PDB entry 3BSX | X-ray diffraction, 2.32 A resolution | chains C and A

== Chain C ==
Molecule: 11-nt RNA strand
Sequence (11 nucleotides; each row starts with the number of its first residue):
     1 UUGUAAUAUU A
Disordered / not traced: 11

== Chain A ==
Protein: Pumilio homolog 1
Source organism: Homo sapiens
Notes: fragment: Pumilio-Puf domain
UniProt: Q14671 (PUM1_HUMAN); numbering as in UniProt (aligned over 828-1170)
Amino-acid sequence (343 residues; each row starts with the number of its first residue):
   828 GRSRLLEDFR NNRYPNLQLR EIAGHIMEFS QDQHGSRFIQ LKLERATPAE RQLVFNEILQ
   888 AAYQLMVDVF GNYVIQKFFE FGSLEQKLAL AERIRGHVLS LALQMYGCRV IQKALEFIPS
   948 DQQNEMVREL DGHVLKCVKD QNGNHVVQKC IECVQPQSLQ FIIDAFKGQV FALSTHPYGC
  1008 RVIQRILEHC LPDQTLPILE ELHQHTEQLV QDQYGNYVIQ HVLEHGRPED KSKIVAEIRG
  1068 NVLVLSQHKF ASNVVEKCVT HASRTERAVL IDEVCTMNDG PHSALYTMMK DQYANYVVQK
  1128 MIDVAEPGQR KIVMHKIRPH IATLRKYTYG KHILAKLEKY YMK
Disordered / not traced: 1169-1170
UniProt features mapped onto this chain:
  - region: Ser-863 to Gln-867 (Adenine-nucleotide binding in RNA target), Asn-899 to Gln-903 (Uracil-nucleotide binding in RNA target), Cys-935 to Gln-939 (Adenine-nucleotide binding in RNA target), Asn-971 to Gln-975 (Non-specific-nucleotide binding in RNA target), Cys-1007 to Gln-1011 (Adenine-nucleotide binding in RNA target), Asn-1043 to Gln-1047 (Uracil-nucleotide binding in RNA target), Ser-1079 to Glu-1083 (Guanine-nucleotide binding in RNA target), Asn-1122 to Gln-1126 (Uracil-nucleotide binding in RNA target)
  - natural variant: Thr-1033 (T1033S: In SCA47), Arg-1137 (R1137W: In SCA47), Arg-1145 (R1145W: In NEDMSF)
  - mutagenesis: Ser-863 to Gln-867 (B and inds cytosine-nucleotide in RNA target), Asn-899 to Gln-903 (Specifically binds cytosine-nucleotide in RNA target), Cys-935 to Gln-939 (Specifically binds cytosine-nucleotide in RNA target), Asn-971 to Gln-975 (Specifically binds cytosine-nucleotide in RNA target), Cys-1007 to Gln-1011 (Specifically binds cytosine-nucleotide in RNA target; Specifically binds guanine-nucleotide in RNA target), Cys-1007 (C1007N: Specifically binds uracil-nucleotide in RNA target), Asn-1043 to Gln-1047 (Specifically binds cytosine-nucleotide in RNA target), Asn-1043 to Tyr-1044 (Changes the specificity for RNA; when associated with E-1047), Gln-1047 (Q1047E: Changes the specificity for RNA; when associated with 1043-SN-1044), Ser-1079 to Glu-1083 (Specifically binds cytosine-nucleotide in RNA target), Asn-1122 to Gln-1126 (Specifically binds cytosine-nucleotide in RNA target)

== Interface between chain C and chain A ==
Contacting residue pairs - 47 pairs, chain C then chain A:
  U2(C) / Gln-1119(A)  base contact
  U2(C) / Asn-1122(A)  hydrogen bond to the base
  U2(C) / Tyr-1123(A)  hydrogen bond to the base
  U2(C) / Gln-1126(A)  hydrogen bond to the base
  U2(C) / Tyr-1156(A)  base contact
  U2(C) / His-1159(A)  stacking on the base
  G3(C) / Lys-1076(A)  sugar contact
  G3(C) / Ser-1079(A)  hydrogen bond to the base
  G3(C) / Asn-1080(A)  base contact
  G3(C) / Glu-1083(A)  hydrogen bond to the base
  G3(C) / Tyr-1120(A)  sugar contact
  G3(C) / Tyr-1123(A)  stacking on the base
  U4(C) / Gln-1040(A)  base contact
  U4(C) / Asn-1043(A)  hydrogen bond to the base
  U4(C) / Tyr-1044(A)  hydrogen bond to the base
  U4(C) / Gln-1047(A)  hydrogen bond to the base
  U4(C) / Lys-1076(A)  phosphate contact
  U4(C) / Phe-1077(A)  base contact
  U4(C) / Asn-1080(A)  hydrogen bond to the base
  A5(C) / Cys-1007(A)  base contact
  A5(C) / Arg-1008(A)  base contact
  A5(C) / Gln-1011(A)  hydrogen bond to the base
  A5(C) / Tyr-1041(A)  sugar contact
  A5(C) / Tyr-1044(A)  stacking on the base
  A6(C) / Asn-971(A)  base contact
  A6(C) / His-972(A)  base contact
  A6(C) / Gln-975(A)  hydrogen bond to the base
  A6(C) / Pro-1004(A)  sugar contact
  A6(C) / Tyr-1005(A)  sugar contact
  A6(C) / Arg-1008(A)  hydrogen bond to the base
  U7(C) / Gln-968(A)  phosphate contact
  U7(C) / Tyr-1005(A)  hydrogen bond to the phosphate
  A8(C) / Cys-935(A)  base contact
  A8(C) / Arg-936(A)  base contact
  A8(C) / Gln-939(A)  hydrogen bond to the base
  A8(C) / Asn-969(A)  sugar contact
  A8(C) / His-972(A)  stacking on the base
  U9(C) / Val-896(A)  base contact
  U9(C) / Asn-899(A)  hydrogen bond to the base
  U9(C) / Tyr-900(A)  hydrogen bond to the base
  U9(C) / Gln-903(A)  hydrogen bond to the base
  U9(C) / Tyr-933(A)  base contact
  U9(C) / Arg-936(A)  base contact
  U10(C) / Gln-860(A)  hydrogen bond to the sugar
  U10(C) / Gln-867(A)  hydrogen bond to the base
  U10(C) / Phe-897(A)  sugar contact
  U10(C) / Tyr-900(A)  stacking on the base
Interface residues without a listed pair, chain A (39 interface residues in all): Ser-863

== Overview ==
9 residues of chain C and 39 residues of chain A are in contact, with 19 hydrogen bonds and 5 aromatic
stacking contacts. Among the polar pairs are U2(C)/Asn-1122(A), U2(C)/Tyr-1123(A) and U2(C)/Gln-1126(A).
Curated annotation (UniProt) lists 40 mutagenesis sites on chain A.
Chain C is an 11-nt RNA strand and chain A is Pumilio homolog 1 (Homo sapiens); the structure, Crystal
Structure of Human Pumilio 1 in complex with Puf5 RNA, was determined by X-ray diffraction together with 3BSB
from the same study.
